PDB entry 4Y8R | X-ray diffraction, 2.70 A resolution | chains H and Z of the 28 polymer chains in the assembly

[Chain H]
Molecule: Proteasome subunit beta type-2
From: Saccharomyces cerevisiae S288c
Notes: EC 3.4.25.1
UniProt: P25043 (PSB2_YEAST); residues 1-232 here correspond to UniProt positions 30-261 (UniProt number = residue number + 29)
Sequence (232 residues; numbered 1 to 232; the number before each row is that of its first residue):
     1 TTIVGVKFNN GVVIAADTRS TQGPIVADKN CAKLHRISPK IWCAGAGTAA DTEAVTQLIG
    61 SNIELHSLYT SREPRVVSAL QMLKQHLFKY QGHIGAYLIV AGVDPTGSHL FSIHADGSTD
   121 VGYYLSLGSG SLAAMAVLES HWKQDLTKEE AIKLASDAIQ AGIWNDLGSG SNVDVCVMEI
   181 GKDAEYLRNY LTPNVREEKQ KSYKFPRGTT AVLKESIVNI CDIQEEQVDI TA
Not modelled in the structure: 227-232
Construct notes: engineered mutation Asp116 (His145 in P25043)
Bound ions: Mg2+ near Gln91 (its only coordinating residue here)
UniProt features mapped onto this chain:
  - active site: Thr1 (Nucleophile)

[Chain Z]
Molecule: Proteasome subunit beta type-6
From: Saccharomyces cerevisiae S288c
Notes: EC 3.4.25.1
UniProt: P23724 (PSB6_YEAST); residues 1-222 here correspond to UniProt positions 20-241 (UniProt number = residue number + 19)
Sequence (222 residues; each row starts with the number of its first residue):
     1 QFNPYGDNGG TILGIAGEDF AVLAGDTRNI TDYSINSRYE PKVFDCGDNI VMSANGFAAD
    61 GDALVKRFKN SVKWYHFDHN DKKLSINSAA RNIQHLLYGK RFFPYYVHTI IAGLDEDGKG
   121 AVYSFDPVGS YEREQCRAGG AAASLIMPFL DNQVNFKNQY EPGTNGKVKK PLKYLSVEEV
   181 IKLVRDSFTS ATERHIQVGD GLEILIVTKD GVRKEFYELK RD
Bound ions: Mg2+: Thr192, His195, Val198

[Interface between chain H and chain Z]
Contacting residue pairs (61):
  Arg19(H) - Ile196(Z)
  Arg19(H) - Asp222(Z)  salt bridge
  Thr21(H) - Ile196(Z)
  Pro24(H) - Arg194(Z)
  Pro24(H) - His195(Z)
  Pro24(H) - Ile196(Z)  hydrogen bond (backbone-backbone)
  Ile25(H) - Arg194(Z)
  Ile25(H) - His195(Z)
  Val26(H) - Glu193(Z)
  Val26(H) - Arg194(Z)  hydrogen bond (backbone-backbone)
  Val26(H) - Ile196(Z)  hydrophobic
  Ala27(H) - Arg194(Z)  hydrogen bond (backbone-side chain)
  Lys29(H) - Glu193(Z)  salt bridge
  Lys29(H) - Arg194(Z)
  Ile163(H) - Asp222(Z)
  Trp164(H) - Ile35(Z)
  Trp164(H) - Arg38(Z)  hydrogen bond (backbone-side chain)
  Trp164(H) - Arg221(Z)
  Trp164(H) - Asp222(Z)
  Asn165(H) - Tyr33(Z)
  Asn165(H) - Arg38(Z)
  Asp166(H) - Tyr33(Z)
  Asp166(H) - Asp222(Z)
  Leu167(H) - Arg28(Z)
  Leu167(H) - Ile30(Z)  hydrophobic
  Leu167(H) - Asp32(Z)
  Leu167(H) - Tyr33(Z)  hydrogen bond (backbone-backbone)
  Leu167(H) - Ile35(Z)  hydrophobic
  Leu167(H) - Ile196(Z)
  Gly168(H) - Tyr33(Z)
  Ser169(H) - Asp222(Z)
  Gly170(H) - Asp222(Z)
  Ser171(H) - Asp222(Z)  hydrogen bond (backbone-side chain)
  Asn194(H) - Lys220(Z)  hydrogen bond (backbone-side chain)
  Asn194(H) - Asp222(Z)
  Arg196(H) - Thr189(Z)
  Arg196(H) - Ser190(Z)
  Arg196(H) - Glu193(Z)
  Glu197(H) - Arg185(Z)  salt bridge
  Lys199(H) - Asp186(Z)
  Gln200(H) - Lys182(Z)
  Gln200(H) - Arg185(Z)  hydrogen bond
  Gln200(H) - Asp186(Z)  hydrogen bond (backbone-side chain)
  Lys201(H) - Glu179(Z)
  Lys201(H) - Asp186(Z)  hydrogen bond (backbone-side chain)
  Tyr203(H) - Phe149(Z)
  Tyr203(H) - Gln153(Z)
  Tyr203(H) - Leu183(Z)
  Tyr203(H) - Asp186(Z)  hydrogen bond
  Phe205(H) - Asn152(Z)
  Phe205(H) - Gln153(Z)
  Phe205(H) - Gln159(Z)
  Pro206(H) - Pro162(Z)  hydrophobic
  Arg207(H) - Pro162(Z)
  Gly208(H) - Pro162(Z)
  Thr209(H) - Asn158(Z)
  Thr209(H) - Gln159(Z)
  Thr209(H) - Tyr160(Z)  hydrogen bond (backbone-backbone)
  Thr210(H) - Asn165(Z)
  Ala211(H) - Gly166(Z)
  Val212(H) - Asn165(Z)
Also at the interface, not in a pair above, chain H (34 interface residues in all): Gly23, Asp28, Val195
Also at the interface, not in a pair above, chain Z (33 interface residues in all): Ser34, Leu145, Glu161, Glu218

[Overview]
34 residues of chain H face 33 of chain Z across their interface, with 12 hydrogen bonds and 3 salt bridges.
Among the polar pairs are Arg19(H)-Asp222(Z), Lys29(H)-Glu193(Z) and Glu197(H)-Arg185(Z). Curated annotation
(UniProt) lists active-site residue Thr1(H) on chain H.
Here chain H is Proteasome subunit beta type-2 and chain Z is Proteasome subunit beta type-6, both from
Saccharomyces cerevisiae S288c. Entry 4Y8R (Yeast 20S proteasome beta2-H116D mutant) was determined by X-ray
diffraction, deposited together with 4Y69, 4Y6A, 4Y6V, 4Y6Z, 4Y70, 4Y74 and 34 further entries.
